Entry 4JGR (X-ray diffraction, 2.40 A resolution); this record covers chains A and B.

[Chain A (and B)]
Molecule: Sporulation kinase D
From: Bacillus subtilis subsp. subtilis
Notes: EC 2.7.13.3; fragment: sensor domain; chain B of this document is another copy of the same molecule, construct and numbering; everything in this record applies to it too
UniProtKB: O31671 (KIND_BACSU); residue numbers follow UniProt; this construct covers 37-250
Chain sequence (217 residues; row label = number of the first residue in the row):
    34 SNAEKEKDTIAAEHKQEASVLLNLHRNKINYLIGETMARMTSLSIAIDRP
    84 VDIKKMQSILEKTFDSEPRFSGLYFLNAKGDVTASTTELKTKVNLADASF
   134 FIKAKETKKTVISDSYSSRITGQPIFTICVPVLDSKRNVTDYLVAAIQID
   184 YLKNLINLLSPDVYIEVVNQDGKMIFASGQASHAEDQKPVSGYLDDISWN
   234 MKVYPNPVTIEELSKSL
Not modelled in the structure: 34-40, 99, 244-250 (chain B: 34-37, 244-250)
Construct notes: expression tag (34-36); engineered mutation Ala-131 (Arg in O31671)
Modified residues: Mse-70, Mse-73, Mse-89, Mse-207, Mse-234 (selenomethionine; parent Met)
What the authors report for this chain:
  - binding site for acetic acid: Ser-104, Tyr-107, Leu-128, Tyr-149, Ser-151, Arg-152, Val-177, Ala-179

[Interface between chain A and chain B]
Residue-residue contacts (33; chain A residue first):
  Gln-49(A) / Gln-49(B)
  Val-53(A) / Gln-49(B)
  Leu-57(A) / Asn-56(B)
  Asn-60(A) / Asn-60(B)
  Tyr-64(A) / Tyr-64(B)  hydrophobic
  Tyr-64(A) / Gly-67(B)  hydrogen bond (side chain-backbone)
  Tyr-64(A) / Glu-68(B)
  Gly-67(A) / Tyr-64(B)
  Gly-67(A) / Glu-68(B)
  Glu-68(A) / Ala-71(B)
  Ala-71(A) / Glu-68(B)
  Ala-71(A) / Arg-72(B)  hydrogen bond (backbone-side chain)
  Arg-72(A) / Ala-71(B)
  Arg-72(A) / Thr-74(B)
  Arg-72(A) / Ser-75(B)  hydrogen bond (backbone-side chain)
  Thr-74(A) / Arg-72(B)
  Ser-75(A) / Arg-72(B)  hydrogen bond
  Ser-75(A) / Ser-75(B)
  Ser-75(A) / Leu-76(B)
  Leu-76(A) / Ser-75(B)
  Leu-76(A) / Ala-79(B)  hydrophobic
  Ile-78(A) / Lys-88(B)  hydrogen bond (backbone-side chain)
  Ile-78(A) / Ile-92(B)
  Ala-79(A) / Leu-76(B)  hydrophobic
  Ala-79(A) / Ala-79(B)  hydrophobic
  Ala-79(A) / Lys-88(B)
  Ala-79(A) / Ile-92(B)  hydrophobic
  Ile-80(A) / Lys-88(B)
  Asp-81(A) / Asp-81(B)
  Asp-81(A) / Lys-88(B)
  Lys-88(A) / Asp-81(B)  salt bridge
  Ile-92(A) / Ile-78(B)
  Ile-92(A) / Ala-79(B)  hydrophobic
Also at the interface, not in a pair above, chain A (21 interface residues in all): Asn-63, Lys-95, Thr-96
Also at the interface, not in a pair above, chain B (18 interface residues in all): Asn-63, Ile-80

[Summary]
21 residues of chain A face 18 of chain B across their interface, with 5 hydrogen bonds and 1 salt bridge.
Among the polar pairs are Lys-88(A)/Asp-81(B), Tyr-64(A)/Gly-67(B) and Ala-71(A)/Arg-72(B). From the paper: a
binding site for acetic acid at Ser-104(A), Tyr-107(A) and Leu-128(A) among others.
Chain A and chain B are both Sporulation kinase D (Bacillus subtilis subsp. subtilis); the structure, The
crystal structure of sporulation kinase D mutant sensor domain, R131A, from Bacillus subtilis subsp at ...,
was determined by X-ray diffraction (same publication as 4JGP and 4JGQ).
